PDB entry 6SB3 | electron microscopy, 3.50 A resolution | chains B and C of the 16 polymer chains in the assembly

== Chain B (and C) ==
Protein: Macrophage-expressed gene 1 protein
From: Mus musculus
Notes: chain C of this document is another copy of the same molecule, construct and numbering; everything in this record applies to it too
Reference sequence: A1L314 (MPEG1_MOUSE); residue numbers follow UniProt; this construct covers 20-652
Sequence (646 residues; numbered 17 to 662; the number before each row is that of its first residue):
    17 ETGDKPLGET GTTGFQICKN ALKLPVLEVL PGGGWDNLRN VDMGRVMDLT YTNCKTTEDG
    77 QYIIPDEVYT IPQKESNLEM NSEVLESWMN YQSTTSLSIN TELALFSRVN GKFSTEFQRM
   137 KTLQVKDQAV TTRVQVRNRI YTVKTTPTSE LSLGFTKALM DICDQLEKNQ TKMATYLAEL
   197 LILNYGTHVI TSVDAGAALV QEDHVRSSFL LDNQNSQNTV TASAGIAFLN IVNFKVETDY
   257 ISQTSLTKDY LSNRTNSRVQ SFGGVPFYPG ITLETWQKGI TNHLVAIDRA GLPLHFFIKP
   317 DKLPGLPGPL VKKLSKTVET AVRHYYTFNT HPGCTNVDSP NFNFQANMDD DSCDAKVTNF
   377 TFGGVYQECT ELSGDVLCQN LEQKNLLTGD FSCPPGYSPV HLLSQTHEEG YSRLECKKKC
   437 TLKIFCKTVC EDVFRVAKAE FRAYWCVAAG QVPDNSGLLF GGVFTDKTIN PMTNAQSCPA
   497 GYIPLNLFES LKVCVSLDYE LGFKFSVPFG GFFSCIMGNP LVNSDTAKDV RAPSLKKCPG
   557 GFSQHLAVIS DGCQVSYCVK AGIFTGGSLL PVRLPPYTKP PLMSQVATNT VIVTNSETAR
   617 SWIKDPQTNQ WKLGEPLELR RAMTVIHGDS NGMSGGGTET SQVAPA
Disordered / not traced: 17-30, 540-547, 643-662
Differences from the reference sequence: expression tag (17-19, 653-662)
Disulfide bonds: Cys34-Cys70, Cys350-Cys369, Cys385-Cys394, Cys432-Cys446, Cys436-Cys442, Cys531-Cys569, Cys554-Cys574
Covalent attachments: N-acetylglucosamine (NAG) linked to Asn185, Asn269
What the authors report for this chain:
  - post-translational modification sites: Asn269

== Chain B / chain C interface ==
Contacting residue pairs (151; chain B residue first):
  Phe31(B) - Thr72(C)
  Phe31(B) - Glu74(C)
  Gln32(B) - Leu38(C)
  Gln32(B) - Thr72(C)
  Lys35(B) - Thr72(C)
  Val42(B) - Glu74(C)  hydrogen bond (backbone-backbone)
  Leu43(B) - Glu74(C)
  Glu44(B) - Glu74(C)
  Glu44(B) - Asp75(C)
  Glu44(B) - Pro88(C)
  Glu44(B) - Lys90(C)  salt bridge
  Leu46(B) - Glu74(C)
  Arg55(B) - Lys160(C)
  Arg55(B) - Ser208(C)
  Arg55(B) - Ala306(C)
  Val57(B) - Lys160(C)
  Asp58(B) - Ile87(C)
  Asp58(B) - Lys160(C)
  Met59(B) - Tyr85(C)  hydrogen bond (backbone-side chain)
  Met59(B) - Lys160(C)
  Gly60(B) - Tyr85(C)
  Arg61(B) - Glu74(C)  salt bridge
  Gly170(B) - Thr164(C)
  Lys184(B) - Arg616(C)
  Gln186(B) - Arg616(C)
  Met189(B) - Lys328(C)
  Tyr192(B) - Phe312(C)
  Tyr192(B) - Lys315(C)
  Leu196(B) - Phe312(C)  hydrophobic
  Leu196(B) - Lys315(C)
  Asn200(B) - Tyr85(C)
  Asn200(B) - Pro163(C)
  Tyr201(B) - Pro163(C)
  Arg222(B) - Asn231(C)
  Arg222(B) - Asn234(C)  hydrogen bond
  Glu253(B) - Met96(C)
  Glu253(B) - Ile242(C)
  Glu253(B) - Ile257(C)
  Glu253(B) - Ser258(C)
  Ser268(B) - Asn234(C)  hydrogen bond (backbone-side chain)
  Arg270(B) - Asn234(C)
  Thr271(B) - Asn97(C)
  Asn272(B) - Asn97(C)
  Asn272(B) - Ser98(C)
  Ser273(B) - Glu95(C)
  Ser273(B) - Met96(C)  hydrogen bond (backbone-backbone)
  Ser273(B) - Asn97(C)  hydrogen bond (backbone-backbone)
  Arg274(B) - Asn93(C)
  Arg274(B) - Leu94(C)
  Arg274(B) - Glu95(C)
  Val275(B) - Ser92(C)
  Val275(B) - Asn93(C)
  Val275(B) - Leu94(C)  hydrogen bond (backbone-backbone)
  Gln276(B) - Glu91(C)
  Gln276(B) - Ser92(C)
  Gln276(B) - Asn93(C)
  Ser277(B) - Lys90(C)
  Ser277(B) - Glu91(C)
  Ser277(B) - Ser92(C)  hydrogen bond (backbone-backbone)
  Phe278(B) - Gln89(C)
  Phe278(B) - Lys90(C)
  Phe278(B) - Glu91(C)
  Gly279(B) - Lys90(C)
  Pro282(B) - Ser92(C)
  Pro282(B) - Asn154(C)
  Pro282(B) - Gln293(C)
  Phe283(B) - Ser92(C)  hydrogen bond (backbone-side chain)
  Phe283(B) - Leu94(C)  hydrophobic
  Phe283(B) - Gln293(C)  hydrogen bond (backbone-side chain)
  Tyr284(B) - Leu289(C)  hydrophobic
  Tyr284(B) - Glu290(C)
  Tyr284(B) - Gln293(C)
  Tyr284(B) - Lys294(C)
  Pro285(B) - Leu94(C)
  Pro285(B) - Leu289(C)
  Asn298(B) - Asp75(C)
  His299(B) - Lys90(C)  hydrogen bond
  Val301(B) - Pro88(C)
  Val301(B) - Gln89(C)
  Glu425(B) - Lys332(C)
  Gly426(B) - Lys332(C)
  Ser428(B) - Lys329(C)  hydrogen bond
  Leu430(B) - Asn185(C)
  Leu430(B) - Thr604(C)
  Lys433(B) - Val641(C)
  Lys433(B) - Ile642(C)
  Lys435(B) - Thr640(C)  hydrogen bond (side chain-backbone)
  Lys443(B) - Asn605(C)
  Thr444(B) - Ala603(C)
  Thr444(B) - Thr604(C)
  Thr444(B) - Asn605(C)  hydrogen bond (backbone-backbone)
  Val445(B) - Asn605(C)
  Val445(B) - Val607(C)  hydrophobic
  Val445(B) - Val641(C)  hydrophobic
  Cys446(B) - Thr604(C)
  Cys446(B) - Asn605(C)  hydrogen bond (backbone-backbone)
  Cys446(B) - Thr606(C)
  Cys446(B) - Val607(C)
  Cys446(B) - Ile608(C)
  Glu447(B) - Ile608(C)
  Glu447(B) - Thr610(C)  hydrogen bond
  Glu447(B) - Ile642(C)
  Asp448(B) - Thr606(C)  hydrogen bond
  Asp448(B) - Ile608(C)  hydrogen bond (backbone-backbone)
  Asp448(B) - Val609(C)
  Asp448(B) - Thr610(C)  hydrogen bond (backbone-backbone)
  Val449(B) - Thr610(C)
  Phe450(B) - Pro325(C)
  Phe450(B) - Leu326(C)
  Phe450(B) - Lys329(C)
  Phe450(B) - Val609(C)  hydrophobic
  Phe450(B) - Thr610(C)  hydrogen bond (backbone-backbone)
  Phe450(B) - Asn611(C)
  Phe450(B) - Ser612(C)  hydrogen bond (backbone-side chain)
  Arg451(B) - Ser612(C)
  Val452(B) - Glu613(C)
  Asp482(B) - Leu121(C)
  Lys483(B) - Ala120(C)
  Lys483(B) - Leu121(C)
  Ile485(B) - Ser123(C)
  Ile485(B) - Arg124(C)
  Met488(B) - Asp367(C)
  Thr489(B) - Asp365(C)
  Thr489(B) - Asp366(C)
  Asn490(B) - Met364(C)
  Asn490(B) - Asp365(C)
  Ala491(B) - Met364(C)  hydrophobic
  Ala491(B) - Asp365(C)
  Gln492(B) - Phe122(C)
  Gln492(B) - Met364(C)
  Ser493(B) - Leu551(C)
  Cys494(B) - Leu551(C)
  Ala496(B) - Asn539(C)
  Gly497(B) - Asn539(C)
  Ile499(B) - Pro549(C)  hydrophobic
  Pro500(B) - Pro549(C)
  Pro587(B) - Thr117(C)
  Pro587(B) - Leu119(C)  hydrophobic
  Val588(B) - Leu119(C)
  Arg589(B) - Leu119(C)  hydrogen bond (side chain-backbone)
  Pro592(B) - Phe312(C)
  Pro596(B) - Lys328(C)
  Met599(B) - Glu613(C)
  Met599(B) - Thr614(C)
  Met599(B) - Arg616(C)  hydrogen bond
  Ser600(B) - Glu613(C)
  Gln601(B) - Thr614(C)
  Val602(B) - Glu613(C)
  Val602(B) - Thr614(C)
  Val602(B) - Ala615(C)
  Ala603(B) - Arg616(C)
Other interface residues (no listed pair), chain B (96 interface residues in all): Pro41, Thr131, Lys173, Leu199, Ile247, Lys251, Asn269, Gly280, Glu431, Lys454, Tyr498, Phe521, Leu590, Pro597, Leu598
Other interface residues (no listed pair), chain C (80 interface residues in all): Thr73, Gly76, Glu118, Arg155, Ile156, Thr207, Thr288, Leu308, Val602

== In short ==
The interface between chain B and chain C involves 96 residues on one side and 80 on the other, with 23
hydrogen bonds and 2 salt bridges. Polar pairs include Glu44(B)-Lys90(C), Arg61(B)-Glu74(C) and
Met59(B)-Tyr85(C). Covalently linked N-acetylglucosamine: at Asn185(B) and Asn269(B). The paper reports a
modification site at Asn269(B).
Chain B and chain C are both Macrophage-expressed gene 1 protein (Mus musculus); the structure, CryoEM
structure of murine perforin-2 ectodomain in a pre-pore form, was determined by electron microscopy (same
publication as 6SB1, 6SB4 and 6SB5).
